PDB entry 1WD0 | X-ray diffraction, 1.90 A resolution | chains B and A of the 3 polymer chains in the assembly

== Chain B ==
Molecule: 10-nt DNA strand
Sequence (10 nucleotides; numbered 101 to 110; the number before each row is that of its first residue):
   101 CCTATATAGG

== Chain A ==
Molecule: DNA-binding proteins 7a/7b/7d
Organism: Sulfolobus acidocaldarius
UniProt: P13123 (DN71_SULAC); residues 1-66 here correspond to UniProt positions 0-65 (UniProt number = residue number - 1)
Amino-acid sequence (66 residues; numbered 1 to 66; the number before each row is that of its first residue):
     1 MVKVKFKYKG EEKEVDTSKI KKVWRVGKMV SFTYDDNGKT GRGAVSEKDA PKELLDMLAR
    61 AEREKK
What the authors report for this chain:
  - binding site for the 10-nt DNA strand (chain B): Lys5, Lys21, Lys22, Trp24, Val26, Thr33, Arg42
  - binding site for the 10-nt DNA strand: Met1, Lys7, Tyr8, Lys13, Met29, Ser31, Ala44, Ser46
  - conformationally variable residues (loop rearrangement): Lys9 to Glu12

== Chain B / chain A interface ==
Residue-residue contacts (11):
  DT105(B) with Val26(A), base contact
  DA106(B) with Trp24(A), hydrogen bond to the base; Arg25(A), sugar contact; Val26(A), sugar contact
  DT107(B) with Lys22(A), phosphate contact; Trp24(A), hydrogen bond to the sugar
  DA108(B) with Lys22(A), phosphate contact; Thr33(A), sugar contact; Arg42(A), hydrogen bond to the base
  DG109(B) with Thr40(A), hydrogen bond to the phosphate; Arg42(A), hydrogen bond to the sugar
Other interface residues (no listed pair), chain A (10 interface residues in all): Lys21, Met29, Ser31

== Summary ==
Chain B and chain A form an interface of 5 and 10 residues respectively, with 5 hydrogen bonds. Among the
polar pairs are DA106(B)-Trp24(A), DA108(B)-Arg42(A) and DT107(B)-Trp24(A). The paper reports a binding site
for the 10-nt DNA strand at Met1(A), Lys7(A) and Tyr8(A) among others; a binding site for the 10-nt DNA strand
(chain B) at Lys5(A), Lys21(A) and Lys22(A) among others.
Here chain B is a 10-nt DNA strand and chain A is DNA-binding proteins 7a/7b/7d (Sulfolobus acidocaldarius).
Entry 1WD0 (Crystal structures of the hyperthermophilic chromosomal protein Sac7d in complex with DNA
decamers) was determined by X-ray diffraction, deposited together with 1WD1.
